PDB entry 5MHK | X-ray diffraction, 2.28 A resolution | chains G and C of the 5 polymer chains in the assembly

Chain G:
Molecule: 19-nt DNA strand
Sequence (19 nucleotides; each row starts with the number of its first residue):
    21 GCTCCGTGTG GACGATCGG

Chain C:
Protein: RS1
Organism: Human herpesvirus 1
UniProtKB: Q09I77 (Q09I77_HHV1); residues 258-487 here = UniProt positions 258-487
Amino-acid sequence (231 residues; each row starts with the number of its first residue):
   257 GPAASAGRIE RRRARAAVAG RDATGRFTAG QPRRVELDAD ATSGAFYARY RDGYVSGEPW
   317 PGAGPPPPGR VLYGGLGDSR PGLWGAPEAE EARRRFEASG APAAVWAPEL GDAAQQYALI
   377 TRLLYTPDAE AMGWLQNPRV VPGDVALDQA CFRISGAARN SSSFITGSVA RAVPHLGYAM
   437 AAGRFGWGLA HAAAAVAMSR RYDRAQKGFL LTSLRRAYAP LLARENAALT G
Not modelled in the structure: 257-291, 487
Sequence notes: expression tag (257)
Reported in the primary citation:
  - self-association interface (contacts with another copy of this molecule); pairs are residue here / residue on that copy: Tyr-306/Ala-475, Arg-472/Asp-308 (salt bridge), Leu-293, Pro-398
  - specificity-determining residues: Ser-418, Ser-419, Arg-456
  - binding site for the 19-nt DNA strand: Ser-418, Met-454 to Asp-459
  - binding site for the 19-nt DNA strand: Ser-419
  - binding site for the 19-nt DNA strand (chain G): Ser-418, Ser-419
  - mutagenesis - R456L: abolished binding to DNA (citing earlier work)
  - mutagenesis - R457L: decreased binding to DNA (citing earlier work)
  - mutagenesis - A475V: decreased stability in response to IE3 consensus DNA site (citing earlier work)

How chain G and chain C interact:
Contacting residue pairs (13; chain G residue first):
  DT27(G) with Arg-395(C), salt bridge to the phosphate
  DG28(G) with Glu-386(C), phosphate contact
  DT29(G) with Asn-393(C), base contact; Arg-460(C), salt bridge to the phosphate
  DG30(G) with Asp-459(C), phosphate contact; Arg-460(C), hydrogen bond to the phosphate
  DA32(G) with Arg-456(C), base contact
  DA35(G) with Arg-415(C), hydrogen bond to the phosphate; Ser-418(C), base contact
  DT36(G) with Arg-415(C), salt bridge to the phosphate; Ser-417(C), sugar contact; Ser-419(C), hydrogen bond to the phosphate
  DC37(G) with Ser-419(C), sugar contact
Interface residues without a listed pair, chain G (10 interface residues in all): DG26, DG34

In short:
The chain G/chain C interface involves 10 residues from each chain, with 3 hydrogen bonds and 3 salt bridges.
Polar contacts include DG30(G)/Arg-460(C), DA35(G)/Arg-415(C) and DT36(G)/Ser-419(C). From the paper: a
binding site for the 19-nt DNA strand at Ser-418(C), Met-454(C) and Ser-419(C); R456L of chain C abolishes
binding to DNA; 3 substitutions were tested in all.
Here chain G is a 19-nt DNA strand and chain C is RS1 (Human herpesvirus 1). Entry 5MHK (ICP4 DNA-binding
domain in complex with 19mer DNA duplex from its own promoter) was determined by X-ray diffraction together
with 5MHJ from the same study.
